Entry 6TVD (X-ray diffraction, 2.70 A resolution); this record covers chains G and I of the 6 polymer chains in the assembly.

Chain G (and I):
Molecule: Hemagglutinin HA1
From: Influenza A virus
Notes: chain I of this document is another copy of the same molecule, construct and numbering; everything in this record applies to it too
UniProtKB: A0A0A7HR51 (A0A0A7HR51_9INFA); residues 1-323 here correspond to UniProt positions 10-332 (UniProt number = residue number + 9)
Chain sequence (325 residues; numbered -1 to 323; the number before each row is that of its first residue; numbers below 1 keep their minus sign (Asp-1 is residue -1)):
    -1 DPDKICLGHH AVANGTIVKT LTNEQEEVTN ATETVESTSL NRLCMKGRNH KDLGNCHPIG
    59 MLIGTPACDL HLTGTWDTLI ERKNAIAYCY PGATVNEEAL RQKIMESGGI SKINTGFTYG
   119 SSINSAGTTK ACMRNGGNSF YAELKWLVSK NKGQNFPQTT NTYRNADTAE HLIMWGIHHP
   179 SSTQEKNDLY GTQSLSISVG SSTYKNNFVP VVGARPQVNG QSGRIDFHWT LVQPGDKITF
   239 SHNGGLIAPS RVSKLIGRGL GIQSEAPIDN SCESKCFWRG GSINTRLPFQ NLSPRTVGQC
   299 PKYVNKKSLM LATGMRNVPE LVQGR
Disordered / not traced: 242-245, 319-323 (chain I: -1 to 0, 319-323)
Construct notes: expression tag (-1 to 0); conflict Gln219 (Leu228 in A0A0A7HR51)
Cystine bridges: Cys42-Cys270, Cys54-Cys66, Cys87-Cys130, Cys274-Cys298
Covalent attachments: N-acetylglucosamine (NAG) linked to Asn28

How chain G and chain I interact:
Contacting residue pairs (4; chain G residue first):
  Asn205(G) with Val209(I)
  Lys235(G) with Pro214(I)
  Thr237(G) with Ala212(I); Pro214(I)
Interface residues without a listed pair, chain G (7 interface residues in all): Thr158, Ser196, Gly198, Asp234
Interface residues without a listed pair, chain I (5 interface residues in all): Gly211, Arg213

Summary:
7 residues of chain G face 5 of chain I across their interface. N-acetylglucosamine is covalently linked to
Asn28(G).
Both chains are Hemagglutinin HA1 (Influenza A virus). Entry 6TVD (Crystal structure of the haemagglutinin
from a H10N7 seal influenza virus isolated in Germany in complex ...) was determined by X-ray diffraction
together with 6TJW, 6TJY, 6TVA, 6TVB, 6TVC, 6TVF and 9 further entries from the same study.
